3PXO - chain A; structure by X-ray diffraction, 3.00 A resolution.

== Chain A ==
Name: Rhodopsin
From: Bos taurus
Reference sequence: P02699 (OPSD_BOVIN); residues 1-348 here = UniProt positions 1-348
Chain sequence (348 residues; row label = number of the first residue in the row):
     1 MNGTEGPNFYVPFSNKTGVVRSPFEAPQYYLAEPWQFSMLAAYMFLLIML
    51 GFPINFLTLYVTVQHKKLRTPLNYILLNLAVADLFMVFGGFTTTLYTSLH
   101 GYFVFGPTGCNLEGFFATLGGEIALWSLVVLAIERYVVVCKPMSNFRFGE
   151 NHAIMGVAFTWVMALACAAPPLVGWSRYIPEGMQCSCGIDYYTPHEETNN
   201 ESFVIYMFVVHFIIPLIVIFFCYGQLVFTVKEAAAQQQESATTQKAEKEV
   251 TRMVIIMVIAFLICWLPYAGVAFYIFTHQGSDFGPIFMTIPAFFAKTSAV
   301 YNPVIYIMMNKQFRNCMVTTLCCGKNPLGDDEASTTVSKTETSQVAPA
Unresolved in the structure: 327-348
UniProt features mapped onto this chain:
  - region: D330 to A348 (Interaction with SAG)
  - motif: E134 to Y136 ('Ionic lock' involved in activated form stabilization)
  - binding site (Zn(2+)): E201, Q279
  - site: E113 (Plays an important role in the conformation switch to the active conformation)
  - modified residue: M1 (N-acetylmethionine), K296 (N6-(retinylidene)lysine), S334 (Phosphoserine), T335 (Phosphothreonine), T336 (Phosphothreonine), S338 (Phosphoserine), T340 (Phosphothreonine), T342 (Phosphothreonine), S343 (Phosphoserine)
  - lipidation (S-palmitoyl cysteine): C322, C323
  - glycosylation (N-linked (GlcNAc...) asparagine): N2, N15
  - mutagenesis: N2 (N2C: Stabilized by a disulfide bond and normal light absorption; when associated with C-282 and D-15), N15 (N15D: Normal light absorption; when associated with C-2 and C-282), G90 (G90D: Increased thermal stability and decreased retinal uptake. Decreases stability of the inactive conformation), T94 (T94I: Stabilizes the activated conformation and hinders hydrolysis of the covalent bond that retains all-trans-retinol), E113 (E113Q: Causes shift to the activated conformation), M257 (M257Y: Causes shift to the activated conformation), D282 (D282C: Stabilized by a disulfide bond and normal light absorption; when associated with C-2 and D-15)
Disulfides: C110-C187
Covalently attached groups: N-acetylglucosamine (NAG) linked to N2, N15; retinal (RET) linked to K296; palmitic acid (PLM) linked to C323
Small-molecule neighbours: retinal (RET): M86, A117, T118, E122, E181, I189, Y191, M207, F208, H211, F212, W265, Y268, A269, A272, A292

== Summary ==
Palmitic acid is covalently linked to C323. Covalently linked retinal: at K296. Covalently linked
N-acetylglucosamine: at N2 and N15. Curated annotation (UniProt) lists Zn2+-binding residues E201 and Q279 and
7 mutagenesis sites.
Chain A is Rhodopsin (Bos taurus); the structure, Crystal structure of Metarhodopsin II, was determined by
X-ray diffraction (same publication as 3PQR).
